Entry 8H9C (X-ray diffraction, 2.15 A resolution); this record covers chain A.

# Chain A
Name: Threonine--tRNA ligase
From: Escherichia coli
Notes: EC 6.1.1.3
UniProt: E2QMS9 (E2QMS9_ECOLX); residues 242-642 here = UniProt positions 242-642
Amino-acid sequence (410 residues; numbered 241 to 650; the number before each row is that of its first residue):
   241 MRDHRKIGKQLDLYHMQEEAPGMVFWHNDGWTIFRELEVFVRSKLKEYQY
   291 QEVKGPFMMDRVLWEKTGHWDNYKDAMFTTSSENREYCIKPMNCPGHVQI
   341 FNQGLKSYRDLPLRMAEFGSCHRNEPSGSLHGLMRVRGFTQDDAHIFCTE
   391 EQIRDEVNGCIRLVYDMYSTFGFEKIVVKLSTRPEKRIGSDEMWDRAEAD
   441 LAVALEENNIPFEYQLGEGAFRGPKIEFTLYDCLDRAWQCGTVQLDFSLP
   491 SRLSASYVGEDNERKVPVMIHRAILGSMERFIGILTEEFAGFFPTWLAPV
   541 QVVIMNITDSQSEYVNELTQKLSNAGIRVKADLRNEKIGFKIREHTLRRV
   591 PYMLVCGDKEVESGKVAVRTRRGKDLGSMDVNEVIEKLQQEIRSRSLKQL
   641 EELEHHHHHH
Unresolved in the structure: 241, 641-650
Glycans and other covalent adducts: N-(2,3-dihydroxybenzoyl)-4-(4-nitrophenyl)-L-threonine (X5V) linked to Arg462
Sequence notes: initiating methionine (241); engineered mutation Arg462 (Tyr in E2QMS9); expression tag (643-650)
Metal / ion sites: Zn2+: Cys334, His385, His511 (together with X5V)
Residues lining bound ligands: X5V (N-(2,3-dihydroxybenzoyl)-4-(4-nitrophenyl)-L-threonine): His309, Tyr313, Ala316, Pro331, Met332, Cys334, Arg363, Glu365, Gln381, Asp383, Ala384, His385, Gln484, His511, Arg512, Ala513
Reported in the primary citation:
  - binding site for X5V: Arg462

# In short
Covalently linked compound X5V: at Arg462. Cys334, His385 and His511 form the Zn2+ site. The paper reports a
binding site for X5V at Arg462.
Chain A is Threonine--tRNA ligase (Escherichia coli); the structure, Crystal structure of chemically modified
E. coli ThrS catalytic domain 4, was determined by X-ray diffraction together with 8H98, 8H99, 8H9A and 8H9B
from the same study.
